5USS - chains A and B of the 4 polymer chains in the assembly; structure by X-ray diffraction, 2.06 A resolution.

== Chain A ==
Protein: Insulin Chain A
Organism: Homo sapiens
UniProtKB: P01308 (INS_HUMAN); residues 1-21 here correspond to UniProt positions 90-110 (UniProt number = residue number + 89)
Amino-acid sequence (21 residues; each row starts with the number of its first residue):
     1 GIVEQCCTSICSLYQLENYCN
Disulfides: C6-C11
Residues lining bound ligands: phenol (IPH): C6, S9, I10, C11, L16

== Chain B ==
Protein: Insulin Chain B
Organism: Homo sapiens
UniProtKB: P01308 (INS_HUMAN); residues 1-30 here correspond to UniProt positions 25-54 (UniProt number = residue number + 24)
Amino-acid sequence (30 residues; numbered 1 to 30; the number before each row is that of its first residue):
     1 FVNQHLCGSHLVEALYLVCGERGFFYTPKT
Disordered / not traced: 1, 29-30
Modified / non-standard residues: P28 ((2S)-piperidine-2-carboxylic acid; YCP)
Metal / ion sites: Zn2+ near H10 (its only coordinating residue here)
Residues lining bound ligands: phenol (IPH): H5, C7, H10, L11, A14

== Chain A / chain B interface ==
Contacting residue pairs (26; chain A residue first):
  I2(A) with L11(B), hydrophobic; L15(B), hydrophobic; T27(B)
  V3(A) with Y26(B); P28(B)
  C6(A) with C7(B); L11(B), hydrophobic
  C7(A) with C7(B), disulfide; L11(B), hydrophobic
  L13(A) with V18(B), hydrophobic
  L16(A) with L11(B), hydrophobic; A14(B), hydrophobic; L15(B)
  E17(A) with V18(B); R22(B), salt bridge
  Y19(A) with L15(B), hydrophobic; F24(B); F25(B), hydrogen bond (backbone-backbone)
  C20(A) with C19(B), disulfide; R22(B); G23(B); F25(B)
  N21(A) with R22(B); G23(B), hydrogen bond (backbone-backbone); F24(B), hydrogen bond (side chain-backbone); F25(B)
Interface residues without a listed pair, chain A (11 interface residues in all): N18
Interface residues without a listed pair, chain B (14 interface residues in all): G8
Cross-chain cystine bridges: C7(A)-C7(B), C20(A)-C19(B)

== Overview ==
The interface between chain A and chain B involves 11 residues on one side and 14 on the other; the contacts
include 2 disulfide bonds, 3 hydrogen bonds and 1 salt bridge. Among the polar pairs are E17(A)-R22(B),
N21(A)-F24(B) and Y19(A)-F25(B).
Chain A is Insulin Chain A and chain B is Insulin Chain B, both from Homo sapiens; the structure, Insulin with
proline analog PiP at position B28 in the R6 state, was determined by X-ray diffraction.
